Entry 5XJP (X-ray diffraction, 1.60 A resolution); this record covers chain A.

Chain A:
Name: AdeR
Source organism: Acinetobacter baumannii
UniProt: Q6TA00 (Q6TA00_ACIBA); residue numbers follow UniProt; this construct covers 2-138
Chain sequence (145 residues; numbered -6 to 138; the number before each row is that of its first residue; numbers below 1 keep their minus sign (Met-6 is residue -6)):
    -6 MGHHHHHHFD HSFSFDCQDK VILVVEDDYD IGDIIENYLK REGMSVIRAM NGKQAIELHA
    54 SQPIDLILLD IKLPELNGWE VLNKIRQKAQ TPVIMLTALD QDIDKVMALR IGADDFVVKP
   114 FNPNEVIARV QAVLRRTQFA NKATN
Disordered / not traced: -6 to 9, 93-94, 131-138
Differences from the reference sequence: expression tag (-6 to 1)
Bound ions: Mg2+: Glu19, Asp20, Lys65
What the authors report for this chain:
  - Mg2+ coordination: Glu19, Asp20, Lys65
  - conformationally variable residues (side-chain flip): Asp20
  - contacts within the chain: Asp63-Lys112 (hydrogen bond)
  - post-translational modification sites: Asp63 (by similarity / conservation)
  - mutagenesis - D63E: unchanged binding to target DNA
  - mutagenesis - R122A (Kd of 1 uM): decreased binding to DNA
  - mutagenesis - D108A (Kd 32 uM), F109A (Kd 32 uM): decreased binding to the intercistronic DNA

Summary:
Glu19, Asp20 and Lys65 form the Mg2+ site. From the paper: D108A and F109A reduce binding to the
intercistronic DNA; Mg2+ coordination by Glu19, Asp20 and Lys65; 4 substitutions were tested in all.
Chain A is AdeR (Acinetobacter baumannii); the structure, Crystal structure of response regulator AdeR
receiver domain with Mg, was determined by X-ray diffraction together with 5X5J and 5X5L from the same study.
